PDB entry 5J7O | X-ray diffraction, 2.37 A resolution | chains B and C of the 6 polymer chains in the assembly

# Chain B (and C)
Name: major capsid protein
Notes: chain C of this document is another copy of the same molecule, construct and numbering; everything in this record applies to it too
Sequence (645 residues; row label = number of the first residue in the row; numbering starts at 0):
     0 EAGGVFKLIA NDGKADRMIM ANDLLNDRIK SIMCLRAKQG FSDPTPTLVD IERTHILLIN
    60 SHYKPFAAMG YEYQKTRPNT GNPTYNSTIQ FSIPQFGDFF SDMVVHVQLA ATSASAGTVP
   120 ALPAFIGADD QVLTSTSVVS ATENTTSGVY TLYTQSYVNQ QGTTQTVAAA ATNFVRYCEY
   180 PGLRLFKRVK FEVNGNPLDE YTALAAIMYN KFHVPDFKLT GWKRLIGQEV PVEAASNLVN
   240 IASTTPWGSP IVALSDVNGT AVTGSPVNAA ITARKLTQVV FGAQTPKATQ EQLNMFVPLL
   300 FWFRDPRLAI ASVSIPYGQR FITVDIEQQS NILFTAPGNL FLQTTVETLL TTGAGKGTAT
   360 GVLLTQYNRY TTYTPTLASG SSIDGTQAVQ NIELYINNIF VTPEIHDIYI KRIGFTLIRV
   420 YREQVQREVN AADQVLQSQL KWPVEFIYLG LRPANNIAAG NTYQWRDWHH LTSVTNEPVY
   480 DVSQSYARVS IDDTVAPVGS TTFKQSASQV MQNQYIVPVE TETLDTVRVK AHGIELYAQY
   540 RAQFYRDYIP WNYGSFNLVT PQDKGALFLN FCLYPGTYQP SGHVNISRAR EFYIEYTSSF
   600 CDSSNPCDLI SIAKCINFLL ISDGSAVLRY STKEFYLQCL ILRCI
Not modelled in the structure: 0-5, 622-644 (chain C: 0-4, 621-644)

# Chain B / chain C interface
Residue-residue contacts (268):
  Leu-7(B) with Ala-67(C); Met-68(C); Gly-69(C); Phe-399(C); Val-400(C); Thr-401(C)
  Ala-9(B) with Ala-67(C), hydrophobic
  Met-17(B) with Tyr-62(C), hydrogen bond (backbone-side chain)
  Ile-18(B) with Pro-64(C); Phe-65(C), hydrogen bond (backbone-backbone)
  Met-19(B) with Pro-64(C); Phe-65(C); Ala-67(C), hydrophobic
  Ala-20(B) with Pro-64(C), hydrophobic
  Asn-21(B) with Thr-401(C)
  Leu-24(B) with Ile-404(C), hydrophobic
  Asn-25(B) with Glu-403(C)
  Ile-28(B) with Glu-403(C); Ile-404(C), hydrophobic; Ile-407(C), hydrophobic
  Arg-35(B) with Arg-411(C)
  Asp-42(B) with Arg-411(C), salt bridge
  Thr-44(B) with Lys-410(C); Arg-411(C), hydrogen bond (backbone-side chain)
  Pro-45(B) with Ile-407(C); Arg-411(C), hydrogen bond (backbone-side chain)
  Leu-47(B) with Arg-411(C); Ile-412(C), hydrophobic
  Glu-51(B) with Lys-63(C), hydrogen bond (backbone-side chain)
  Thr-53(B) with Lys-63(C); Pro-64(C)
  His-54(B) with Lys-63(C); Pro-64(C)
  Ile-55(B) with Lys-63(C); Pro-64(C), hydrogen bond (backbone-backbone); Phe-65(C); Ala-66(C), hydrogen bond (backbone-backbone)
  Leu-57(B) with Phe-65(C), hydrophobic; Met-68(C), hydrophobic; Arg-306(C)
  Ile-58(B) with Phe-98(C), hydrophobic; Pro-305(C); Ile-398(C), hydrophobic; Tyr-408(C)
  Asn-59(B) with Arg-306(C), hydrogen bond (backbone-backbone)
  Ser-60(B) with Arg-306(C); Leu-307(C); Tyr-408(C); Ile-412(C); Phe-414(C); Thr-415(C); Tyr-577(C), hydrogen bond (backbone-side chain)
  His-61(B) with Tyr-577(C)
  Tyr-62(B) with Phe-414(C); Leu-416(C); Gln-578(C); Pro-579(C); Phe-617(C)
  Lys-63(B) with Gln-578(C), hydrogen bond (backbone-side chain)
  Phe-65(B) with Pro-579(C); Gly-581(C)
  Met-68(B) with Leu-572(C), hydrophobic
  Tyr-70(B) with Tyr-536(C); Tyr-552(C); Asn-569(C), hydrogen bond; Phe-570(C), hydrogen bond (side chain-backbone); Cys-571(C), hydrogen bond (side chain-backbone); Leu-572(C), hydrophobic
  Glu-71(B) with Glu-534(C); Leu-535(C)
  Tyr-72(B) with Tyr-539(C), hydrogen bond (backbone-side chain); Phe-543(C), hydrophobic; Tyr-547(C); Tyr-552(C), hydrogen bond
  Gln-73(B) with Tyr-539(C)
  Lys-74(B) with Tyr-539(C)
  Asp-101(B) with Tyr-547(C), hydrogen bond; Asn-551(C); Tyr-552(C)
  Met-102(B) with Tyr-547(C)
  Val-103(B) with Tyr-547(C), hydrophobic
  His-105(B) with Arg-540(C)
  Gln-107(B) with Arg-540(C)
  Ala-123(B) with Asp-255(C); Asn-257(C)
  Phe-124(B) with Asp-255(C); Val-256(C), hydrogen bond (backbone-backbone)
  Ile-125(B) with Ser-254(C); Val-256(C); Val-261(C), hydrophobic
  Gly-126(B) with Val-256(C)
  Tyr-152(B) with Leu-253(C), hydrophobic
  Gln-154(B) with Val-261(C); Thr-262(C), hydrogen bond (side chain-backbone)
  Tyr-208(B) with Trp-550(C)
  Asp-215(B) with Asp-215(C)
  Phe-216(B) with Pro-214(C), hydrophobic; Ser-554(C); Phe-555(C), hydrophobic; Leu-557(C); Val-558(C); Thr-559(C), hydrogen bond (backbone-backbone)
  Lys-217(B) with Pro-549(C), hydrogen bond (side chain-backbone); Trp-550(C), hydrogen bond (side chain-backbone); Tyr-552(C), hydrogen bond (side chain-backbone); Ser-554(C), hydrogen bond (side chain-backbone); Leu-557(C), hydrogen bond (side chain-backbone); Thr-559(C)
  Leu-218(B) with Thr-559(C)
  Thr-219(B) with Thr-559(C); Pro-560(C); Gln-561(C), hydrogen bond
  Gly-220(B) with Asp-546(C); Thr-559(C), hydrogen bond (backbone-side chain)
  Trp-221(B) with Trp-550(C)
  Arg-223(B) with Arg-545(C); Asp-546(C), salt bridge; Pro-560(C), hydrogen bond (side chain-backbone); Gln-561(C), hydrogen bond (side chain-backbone); Lys-563(C)
  Leu-224(B) with Asp-546(C); Tyr-547(C); Trp-550(C), hydrophobic
  Val-229(B) with Gln-561(C)
  Val-231(B) with Pro-517(C)
  Glu-232(B) with Pro-517(C)
  Ala-233(B) with Tyr-514(C); Ile-515(C)
  Ala-234(B) with Tyr-514(C); Ile-515(C), hydrogen bond (backbone-backbone)
  Ser-235(B) with Asn-512(C), hydrogen bond; Gln-513(C); Tyr-514(C)
  Asn-236(B) with Pro-374(C); Met-510(C); Asn-512(C), hydrogen bond (backbone-side chain); Gln-513(C), hydrogen bond (backbone-backbone)
  Leu-237(B) with Gln-159(C); Phe-173(C), hydrophobic; Thr-284(C); Pro-285(C)
  Val-238(B) with Gln-159(C), hydrogen bond (backbone-side chain); Asn-512(C)
  Ile-240(B) with Gln-159(C)
  Thr-243(B) with Gln-159(C); Asn-338(C)
  Thr-244(B) with Gln-159(C); Gln-160(C), hydrogen bond (backbone-backbone)
  Pro-245(B) with Gln-159(C)
  Trp-246(B) with Gln-160(C), hydrogen bond (backbone-side chain)
  Ser-248(B) with Gln-160(C)
  Ile-270(B) with Phe-280(C), hydrophobic
  Thr-271(B) with Phe-280(C); Thr-284(C); Pro-285(C); Lys-286(C)
  Ala-272(B) with Val-279(C); Phe-280(C), hydrophobic
  Arg-273(B) with Arg-175(C); Glu-228(C), salt bridge; Val-278(C); Val-279(C), hydrogen bond (backbone-backbone); Gln-283(C); Thr-284(C), hydrogen bond
  Lys-274(B) with Thr-276(C); Gln-277(C); Val-278(C); Tyr-514(C)
  Leu-275(B) with Pro-230(C), hydrophobic; Gln-277(C), hydrogen bond (backbone-backbone); Val-279(C), hydrophobic
  Thr-276(B) with Tyr-514(C)
  Val-278(B) with Val-516(C), hydrophobic
  Phe-280(B) with Val-516(C), hydrophobic
  Asn-293(B) with Arg-540(C), hydrogen bond; Gln-542(C)
  Phe-295(B) with Gln-542(C)
  Pro-297(B) with Trp-550(C), hydrophobic
  Arg-303(B) with Tyr-547(C), hydrogen bond; Trp-550(C); Asn-551(C), hydrogen bond
  Pro-305(B) with Leu-572(C), hydrophobic
  Arg-306(B) with Tyr-573(C)
  Leu-341(B) with Thr-262(C)
  Thr-343(B) with Thr-262(C), hydrogen bond (side chain-backbone); Gly-263(C)
  Val-345(B) with Pro-249(C); Ile-250(C), hydrophobic
  Thr-347(B) with Pro-249(C)
  Leu-348(B) with Val-497(C), hydrophobic; Phe-502(C), hydrophobic
  Ala-358(B) with Val-497(C)
  Gly-360(B) with Ala-495(C); Pro-496(C)
  Val-361(B) with Asp-492(C); Thr-493(C); Val-494(C); Pro-496(C)
  Leu-362(B) with Asp-492(C)
  Leu-363(B) with Phe-502(C), hydrophobic
  Tyr-366(B) with Arg-487(C)
  Arg-368(B) with Tyr-485(C)
  Tyr-369(B) with Gly-247(C); Pro-249(C), hydrophobic; Ile-250(C)
  Thr-370(B) with Trp-246(C)
  Thr-371(B) with Trp-246(C); Ile-250(C); Gly-263(C), hydrogen bond (side chain-backbone)
  Thr-373(B) with Gly-263(C)
  Tyr-394(B) with Tyr-539(C), hydrophobic
  Asn-396(B) with Tyr-552(C), hydrogen bond
  Pro-442(B) with Ala-14(C), hydrophobic
  Glu-476(B) with Asn-239(C), hydrogen bond; Ala-268(C); Ala-269(C), hydrogen bond (side chain-backbone); Ile-270(C)
  Pro-477(B) with Asn-239(C), hydrogen bond (backbone-side chain)
  Val-478(B) with Val-238(C), hydrophobic; Asn-239(C)
  Tyr-479(B) with Trp-246(C); Pro-265(C)
  Asp-480(B) with Lys-274(C), salt bridge
  Val-481(B) with Trp-246(C), hydrophobic
  Ser-482(B) with Ser-482(C); Gln-483(C)
  Ser-484(B) with Ser-484(C); Tyr-485(C)
  Ile-490(B) with Val-488(C), hydrophobic; Ser-489(C); Ile-490(C); Asp-492(C)
  Lys-503(B) with Ser-489(C); Asp-492(C), salt bridge
  Ser-505(B) with Ala-486(C); Arg-487(C), hydrogen bond (side chain-backbone)
  Ser-507(B) with Ser-484(C); Tyr-485(C), hydrogen bond (side chain-backbone)
  Gln-508(B) with Pro-245(C), hydrogen bond (side chain-backbone); Trp-246(C); Gly-247(C), hydrogen bond (side chain-backbone)
  Val-509(B) with Trp-246(C); Gln-483(C); Tyr-485(C), hydrophobic
  Met-510(B) with Trp-246(C)
  Gln-511(B) with Asp-480(C); Val-481(C), hydrogen bond (side chain-backbone); Ser-482(C); Gln-511(C), hydrogen bond
  Val-518(B) with Ile-270(C), hydrophobic
  Leu-535(B) with Phe-5(C), hydrophobic
  Phe-555(B) with Ser-554(C); Phe-555(C), hydrophobic
  Gln-578(B) with Ile-55(C)
  Pro-579(B) with Ile-18(C), hydrophobic
  His-582(B) with Asp-15(C), salt bridge; Ile-18(C); Met-19(C)
  Asn-584(B) with Ile-8(C); Asp-11(C); Asp-15(C)
  Ile-585(B) with Asp-11(C), hydrogen bond (backbone-side chain); Ala-14(C), hydrophobic
  Ser-586(B) with Asp-11(C), hydrogen bond (backbone-side chain)
  Arg-587(B) with Lys-6(C), hydrogen bond (side chain-backbone); Ile-8(C)
  Ile-615(B) with Ile-18(C), hydrophobic
  Phe-617(B) with Met-17(C), hydrophobic
Interface residues without a listed pair, chain B (154 interface residues in all): Thr-46, Ile-50, Leu-56, Gln-130, Tyr-149, Pro-230, Asn-239, Gly-247, Val-251, Gln-291, Met-294, Asp-304, Glu-346, Thr-359, Tyr-372, Ala-486, Thr-501, Ala-506, Tyr-514, Val-516, Leu-572, Tyr-573, Ser-580
Interface residues without a listed pair, chain C (145 interface residues in all): Leu-57, Phe-216, Ala-308, Phe-340, Asp-406, Trp-464, Asp-491, Val-518, Gly-553, Asp-562, Ser-580, His-582

# Overview
154 residues of chain B face 145 of chain C across their interface, with 56 hydrogen bonds and 6 salt bridges.
Among the polar pairs are Asp-42(B)/Arg-411(C), Arg-223(B)/Asp-546(C) and Arg-273(B)/Glu-228(C).
Both chains are major capsid protein. Entry 5J7O (Faustovirus major capsid protein) was determined by X-ray
diffraction (same publication as 5J7U and 5J7V).
